PDB entry 3IXL | X-ray diffraction, 1.45 A resolution | chain A

== Chain A ==
Molecule: Arylmalonate decarboxylase
Source organism: Bordetella bronchiseptica
Notes: EC 4.1.1.76
Reference sequence: Q05115 (AMDA_BORBR); numbering as in UniProt (aligned over 1-240)
Chain sequence (240 residues; each row starts with the number of its first residue):
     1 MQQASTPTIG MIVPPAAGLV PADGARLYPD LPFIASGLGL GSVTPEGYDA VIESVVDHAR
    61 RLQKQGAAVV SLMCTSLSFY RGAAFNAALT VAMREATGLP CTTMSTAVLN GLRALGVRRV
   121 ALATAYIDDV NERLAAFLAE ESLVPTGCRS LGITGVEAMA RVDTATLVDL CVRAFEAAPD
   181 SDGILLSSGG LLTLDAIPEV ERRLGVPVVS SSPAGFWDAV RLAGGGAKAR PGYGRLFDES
Disordered / not traced: 1-5
Sequence notes: engineered mutation C74 (Gly in Q05115), S188 (Cys in Q05115)
Modified / non-standard residues: C148 (s,s-(2-hydroxyethyl)thiocysteine; CME)
Residues lining bound ligands: 2-phenylacetic acid (PAC): P14, V43, M73, C74, T75, S76, M104, Y126, V156, M159, S188, G189, G190

== Overview ==
Ligands of chain A: 2-phenylacetic acid.
Chain A is Arylmalonate decarboxylase (Bordetella bronchiseptica); the structure, Crystal structure of the
Gly74Cys-Cys188Ser mutant of arylmalonate decarboxylase in the liganded form, was determined by X-ray
diffraction, deposited together with 3IXM and 3DTV.
